7DYA - chains D and E of the 6 polymer chains in the assembly; structure by X-ray diffraction, 2.20 A resolution.

# Chain D (and E)
Molecule: Ferritin
Organism: Thermotoga maritima (strain ATCC 43589 / MSB8 / DSM 3109 / JCM 10099)
Notes: EC 1.16.3.2; chain E of this document is another copy of the same molecule, construct and numbering; everything in this record applies to it too
UniProt: Q9X0L2 (Q9X0L2_THEMA); residue numbers follow UniProt; this construct covers 1-164
Sequence (164 residues; numbered 1 to 164; the number before each row is that of its first residue):
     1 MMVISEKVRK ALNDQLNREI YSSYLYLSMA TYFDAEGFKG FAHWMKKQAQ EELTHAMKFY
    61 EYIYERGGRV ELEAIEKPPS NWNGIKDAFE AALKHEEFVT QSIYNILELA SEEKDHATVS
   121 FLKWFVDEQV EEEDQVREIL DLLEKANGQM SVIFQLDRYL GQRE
Ion coordination: Fe ion site 1: Glu-19, Glu-52, His-55; Ca2+: Glu-51, Glu-132; Fe ion site 2: Glu-52, Glu-96, Glu-132

# How chain D and chain E interact
Pairs across the interface (10):
  Glu-36(D) / Lys-145(E)  hydrogen bond (backbone-side chain)
  Gly-37(D) / Asp-141(E)
  Gly-37(D) / Lys-145(E)
  Phe-38(D) / Lys-145(E)
  Lys-39(D) / Glu-138(E)  salt bridge
  Met-150(D) / Lys-145(E)
  Phe-154(D) / Leu-142(E)  hydrophobic
  Phe-154(D) / Lys-145(E)
  Phe-154(D) / Val-152(E)  hydrophobic
  Arg-158(D) / Leu-142(E)
Interface residues without a listed pair, chain D (8 interface residues in all): Ser-151
Interface residues without a listed pair, chain E (6 interface residues in all): Gln-149

# In short
Chain D and chain E form an interface of 8 and 6 residues respectively, with 1 hydrogen bond and 1 salt
bridge. Polar contacts include Lys-39(D)/Glu-138(E) and Glu-36(D)/Lys-145(E). Glu-19(D), Glu-52(D) and
His-55(D) coordinate Fe ion site 1. Glu-51(D) and Glu-132(D) coordinate Ca2+.
Both chains are Ferritin (Thermotoga maritima (strain ATCC 43589 / MSB8 / DSM 3109 / JCM 10099)). Entry 7DYA
(Crystal structure of TmFtn with calcium ions) was determined by X-ray diffraction (same publication as 7DY8,
7DY9 and 7DYB).
